PDB entry 1XHM | X-ray diffraction, 2.70 A resolution | chains A and C of the 3 polymer chains in the assembly

# Chain A
Name: Guanine nucleotide-binding protein G(I)/G(S)/G(T) beta subunit 1
Source organism: Bos taurus
Reference sequence: P62871 (GBB1_BOVIN); numbering as in UniProt (aligned over 1-340)
Amino-acid sequence (340 residues; row label = number of the first residue in the row):
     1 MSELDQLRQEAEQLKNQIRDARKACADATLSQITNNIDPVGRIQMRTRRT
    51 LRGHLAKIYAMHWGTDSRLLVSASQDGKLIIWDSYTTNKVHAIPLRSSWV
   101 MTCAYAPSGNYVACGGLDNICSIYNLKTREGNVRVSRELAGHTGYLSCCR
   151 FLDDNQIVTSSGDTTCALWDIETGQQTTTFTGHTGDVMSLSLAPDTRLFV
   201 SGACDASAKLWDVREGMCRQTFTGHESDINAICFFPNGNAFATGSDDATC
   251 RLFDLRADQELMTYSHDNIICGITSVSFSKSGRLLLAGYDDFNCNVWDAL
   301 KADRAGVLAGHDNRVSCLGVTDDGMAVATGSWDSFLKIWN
Not modelled in the structure: 1

# Chain C
Name: SIGK Peptide
Amino-acid sequence (15 residues; each row starts with the number of its first residue):
     1 SIGKAFKILGYPDYD
Not modelled in the structure: 14-15

# Interface between chain A and chain C
Pairs across the interface (25; chain A residue first):
  Lys-57(A) / Leu-9(C)
  Lys-57(A) / Gly-10(C)
  Tyr-59(A) / Ile-8(C)
  Tyr-59(A) / Leu-9(C)  hydrogen bond (side chain-backbone)
  Trp-99(A) / Leu-9(C)
  Trp-99(A) / Tyr-11(C)  hydrogen bond
  Val-100(A) / Leu-9(C)
  Met-101(A) / Ala-5(C)
  Met-101(A) / Ile-8(C)  hydrophobic
  Met-101(A) / Leu-9(C)  hydrophobic
  Leu-117(A) / Ile-2(C)  hydrophobic
  Leu-117(A) / Ala-5(C)  hydrophobic
  Leu-117(A) / Leu-9(C)  hydrophobic
  Tyr-145(A) / Ser-1(C)
  Tyr-145(A) / Lys-4(C)
  Tyr-145(A) / Ala-5(C)  hydrophobic
  Asp-186(A) / Ser-1(C)
  Asp-186(A) / Lys-4(C)
  Met-188(A) / Lys-4(C)
  Met-188(A) / Ile-8(C)  hydrophobic
  Asp-228(A) / Lys-4(C)  salt bridge
  Asn-230(A) / Lys-4(C)  hydrogen bond
  Asp-246(A) / Lys-4(C)  salt bridge
  Trp-332(A) / Ile-8(C)
  Trp-332(A) / Gly-10(C)
Interface residues without a listed pair, chain A (16 interface residues in all): Gln-75, Cys-204, Arg-314
Interface residues without a listed pair, chain C (10 interface residues in all): Phe-6, Lys-7

# In short
The interface between chain A and chain C involves 16 residues on one side and 10 on the other, with 3
hydrogen bonds and 2 salt bridges. Polar pairs include Asp-228(A)/Lys-4(C), Asp-246(A)/Lys-4(C) and
Tyr-59(A)/Leu-9(C).
Here chain A is Guanine nucleotide-binding protein G(I)/G(S)/G(T) beta subunit 1 (Bos taurus) and chain C is
SIGK Peptide. Entry 1XHM (The Crystal Structure of a Biologically Active Peptide (SIGK) Bound to a G Protein
Beta:Gamma Heterodimer) was determined by X-ray diffraction.
